PDB entry 9CU6 | electron microscopy, 3.30 A resolution | chains L and B of the 13 polymer chains in the assembly

[Chain L]
Name: LJF-034 light chain Fv
From: Macaca mulatta
Chain sequence (107 residues; row label = number of the first residue in the row):
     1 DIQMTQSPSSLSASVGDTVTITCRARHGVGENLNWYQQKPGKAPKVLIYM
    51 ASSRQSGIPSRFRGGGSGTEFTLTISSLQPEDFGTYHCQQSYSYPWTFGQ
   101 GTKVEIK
Cystine bridges: Cys23-Cys88

[Chain B]
Name: JRFL NFL TD CC3+ gp140
From: Human immunodeficiency virus 1
Chain sequence (649 residues; each row starts with the number of its first residue; note: 25 numbers in that range are skipped by the numbering (no residue carries them; nothing is unmodelled there); a row labelled like 503A-503V holds insertion residues (503A, then the next letters in order)):
    31 VEKLWVTVYYGVPVWKDAETTLFCASDAKAYDTEKHNVWATHACVPTDPN
    81 PQEVVLENVTEHFNMWKNNMVEQMQTDIISLWDQSLKPCVKLTPLCVTLN
   131 CKDVNA
   139 TNTTNDSEGTMERGEIKNCSFNITTELRDKVQKVYALFYKLDVVPIDNNN
   189 TSYRLISCDTSVITQACPKISFEPIPIHYCAPAGFAILKCNDKTFNGKGP
   239 CKNVSTVQCTHGIRPVVSTQLLLNGSLAEEEVVIRSDNFTNNAKTIIVQL
   289 KESVEINCTRPNNYTRKSIRI
   312 GPGRAFYTMG
  321A E
   322 IIGDIRQAHCNISRAKWNDTLKQIVIKLREQFEN
   357 KTIVFNHSSGGDPEIVMHSFNCGGEFFYCNSTQLFNSTWNN
   401 NTEGSNNTEG
   412 NTITLPCRIKQIINMWQRVGQAMYAPPIRGQIRCSSNITGLLLTRDGGIN
   462 ENGTEIFRPGGGDMRDNWRSELYKYKVVKIEPLGVAPTRCKR
503A-503V RVVQGGGGSGGGGSAVGIGAVR
   520 RGFLGAAGSTMGAASMTLTVQARNLLSGIVQPQSNLLRAPEAQQRMLQLG
   570 VWGIKQLQARVLAVERYLRDQQLLGIWGCSGKLICTTAVPWNASWSNKSL
   620 DRIWNNMTWMEWEREIDNYTSEIYTLIEESQNQQEKNEQELLCLDGGGGS
   670 HHHHHHHHGSGC
Disordered / not traced: 31, 60-63, 139-149, 401-407, 458-461, 503A-503V, 547-567, 664-681
Cystine bridges: Cys54-Cys74, Cys119-Cys205, Cys126-Cys196, Cys131-Cys157, Cys218-Cys247, Cys228-Cys239, Cys296-Cys331, Cys378-Cys445, Cys385-Cys418, Cys598-Cys604
Glycans and other covalent adducts: glycan linked to Asn88, Asn625; N-acetylglucosamine (NAG) linked to Asn156, Asn160, Asn241, Asn262, Asn276, Asn295, Asn301, Asn332, Asn339, Asn362, Asn386, Asn392, Asn448, Asn637

[Interface between chain L and chain B]
Pairs across the interface - 28 pairs, chain L then chain B:
  Asp1(L) - Ser365(B)
  Asp1(L) - Gly366(B)  hydrogen bond (backbone-backbone)
  Ile2(L) - Ile371(B)  hydrophobic
  Arg24(L) - Ala281(B)
  Arg24(L) - Thr455(B)
  Arg24(L) - Arg456(B)
  Arg26(L) - Thr455(B)
  Arg26(L) - Asp457(B)  salt bridge
  Arg26(L) - Arg469(B)
  Arg26(L) - Gly472(B)
  His27(L) - Ile371(B)  hydrogen bond (side chain-backbone)
  Gly28(L) - Gln428(B)
  Gly28(L) - Gly473(B)  hydrogen bond (backbone-backbone)
  Val29(L) - Gln428(B)  hydrogen bond (backbone-side chain)
  Gly30(L) - Gln428(B)  hydrogen bond (backbone-side chain)
  Asn32(L) - Gln428(B)
  Ser67(L) - Arg476(B)  hydrogen bond (backbone-side chain)
  Gly68(L) - Asp474(B)
  Gly68(L) - Arg476(B)
  Thr69(L) - Gly472(B)
  Thr69(L) - Gly473(B)
  Glu70(L) - Ala281(B)
  Tyr92(L) - Ile371(B)  hydrophobic
  Tyr92(L) - Asn425(B)
  Tyr92(L) - Gln428(B)
  Tyr92(L) - Arg429(B)
  Tyr92(L) - Val430(B)
  Ser93(L) - Ile371(B)
Other interface residues (no listed pair), chain B (21 interface residues in all): Asn280, Gly367, Glu370, Val372, Pro470

[Summary]
15 residues of chain L and 21 residues of chain B are in contact; the contacts include 6 hydrogen bonds and 1
salt bridge. Polar pairs include Arg26(L)-Asp457(B), His27(L)-Ile371(B) and Val29(L)-Gln428(B).
Here chain L is LJF-034 light chain Fv (Macaca mulatta) and chain B is JRFL NFL TD CC3+ gp140 (Human
immunodeficiency virus 1). Entry 9CU6 (LJF-034 Fab in complex with HIV Env JRFL NFL TD CC3+ trimer and 35O22
Fab) was determined by electron microscopy, deposited together with 9DMF, 9CU5 and 9CV7.
